9PDB - chains C and D of the 7 polymer chains in the assembly; structure by electron microscopy, 3.83 A resolution.

[Chain C (and D)]
Molecule: Vesicle-fusing ATPase
From: Cricetulus griseus
Notes: EC 3.6.4.6; chain D of this document is another copy of the same molecule, construct and numbering; everything in this record applies to it too
UniProt: P18708 (NSF_CRIGR); residue numbers follow UniProt; this construct covers 1-744
Amino-acid sequence (747 residues; row label = number of the first residue in the row; numbers below 1 keep their minus sign (Gly-2 is residue -2)):
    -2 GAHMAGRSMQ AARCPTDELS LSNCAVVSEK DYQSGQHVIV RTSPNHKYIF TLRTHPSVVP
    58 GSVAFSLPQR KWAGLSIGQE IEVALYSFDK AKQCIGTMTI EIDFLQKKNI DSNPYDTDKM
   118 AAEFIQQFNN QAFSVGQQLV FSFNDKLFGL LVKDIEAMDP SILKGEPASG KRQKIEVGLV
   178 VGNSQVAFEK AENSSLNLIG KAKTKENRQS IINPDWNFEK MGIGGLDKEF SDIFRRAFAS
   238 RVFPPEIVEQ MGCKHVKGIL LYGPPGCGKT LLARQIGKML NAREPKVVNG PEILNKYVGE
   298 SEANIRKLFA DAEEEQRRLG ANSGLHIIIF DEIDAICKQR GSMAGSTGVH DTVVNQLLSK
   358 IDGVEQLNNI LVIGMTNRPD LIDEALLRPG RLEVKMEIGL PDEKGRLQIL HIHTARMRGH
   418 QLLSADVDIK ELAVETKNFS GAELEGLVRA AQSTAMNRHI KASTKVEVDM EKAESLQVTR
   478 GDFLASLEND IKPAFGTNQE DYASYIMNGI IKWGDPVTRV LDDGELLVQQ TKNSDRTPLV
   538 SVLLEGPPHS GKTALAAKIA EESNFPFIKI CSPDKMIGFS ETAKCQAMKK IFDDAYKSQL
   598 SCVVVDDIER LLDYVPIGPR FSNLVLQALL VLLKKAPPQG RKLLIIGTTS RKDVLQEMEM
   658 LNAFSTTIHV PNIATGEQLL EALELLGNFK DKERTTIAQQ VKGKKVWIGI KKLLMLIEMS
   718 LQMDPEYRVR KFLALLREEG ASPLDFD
Disordered / not traced: -2 to 205, 741-744 (chain D: -2 to 204, 741-744)
Construct notes: expression tag (-2 to 0)
UniProt features mapped onto this chain:
  - binding site (ATP): Asn505 to Trp510, Pro545 to Leu552
  - binding site (Mg(2+)): Thr550
  - modified residue: Lys105 (N6-acetyllysine), Ser207 (Phosphoserine), Tyr259 (Phosphotyrosine), Ser569 (Phosphoserine)
Ligand contacts:
  - ADP (adenosine-5'-diphosphate), molecule 1: Gly219, Ile220, Gly221, Leu223, Pro262, Gly263, Cys264, Gly265, Lys266, Thr267, Leu268, Ile406, His410, Gly438, Ala439, Glu442
  - ADP, molecule 2: Lys251, Asp359, Arg385
  - ATP (adenosine-5'-triphosphate): Met504, Asn505, Gly506, Ile507, Ile508, Trp510, Val514, Pro545, His546, Ser547, Gly548, Lys549, Thr550, Ala551, Leu552, Asp604, Ile707, Lys708
What the authors report for this chain:
  - binding site for ATP: Asn374, Arg385, Arg388
  - catalytic residues: Asp328, Glu329, Asn374, Arg388
  - binding site for phosphate ion: Glu329
  - mutagenesis - I209N: decreased catalytic activity on ternary SNARE complexes (citing earlier work)
  - mutagenesis - I209N: unchanged catalytic activity on binary SNARE complexes (citing earlier work)
  - post-translational modification sites: Ser207 (citing earlier work)
  - binding site for unknown sequence: Tyr294

[How chain C and chain D interact]
Pairs across the interface - 57 pairs, chain C then chain D:
  Ile209(C) - Val463(D)  hydrophobic
  Trp213(C) - Lys462(D)
  Glu216(C) - Ser460(D)
  Arg232(C) - Ser450(D)  hydrogen bond (backbone-side chain)
  Arg232(C) - Thr451(D)  hydrogen bond
  Arg232(C) - Asn454(D)
  Arg233(C) - Ser450(D)
  Arg233(C) - Asp487(D)  salt bridge
  Phe240(C) - Met453(D)  hydrophobic
  Phe240(C) - His456(D)
  Phe240(C) - Ile457(D)  hydrophobic
  Glu246(C) - Arg413(D)  salt bridge
  Gln247(C) - Arg413(D)
  Gln247(C) - His417(D)
  Met248(C) - Met414(D)  hydrophobic
  Met248(C) - Gln449(D)
  Met248(C) - Met453(D)  hydrophobic
  Cys250(C) - Gln449(D)
  Lys251(C) - Arg446(D)
  Tyr294(C) - Lys293(D)
  Val295(C) - Asn292(D)
  Val295(C) - Lys293(D)
  Arg337(C) - Asn374(D)
  Thr349(C) - Pro288(D)
  Asn352(C) - Glu329(D)
  Asn352(C) - Asp331(D)
  Asn352(C) - Ala332(D)
  Gln353(C) - Asn286(D)  hydrogen bond (side chain-backbone)
  Ser356(C) - Glu329(D)  hydrogen bond
  Gly360(C) - Arg271(D)  hydrogen bond (backbone-side chain)
  Val361(C) - Arg271(D)  hydrogen bond (backbone-side chain)
  Val361(C) - Asp328(D)
  Pro386(C) - Ala439(D)
  Pro386(C) - Glu440(D)
  Pro386(C) - Arg446(D)
  Glu390(C) - Arg446(D)  salt bridge
  Gln527(C) - Glu715(D)  hydrogen bond
  Gln527(C) - Met716(D)
  Gln527(C) - Gln719(D)
  Ser531(C) - Glu715(D)
  Arg533(C) - Leu683(D)
  Arg533(C) - Asn685(D)
  Thr534(C) - Met712(D)
  Thr534(C) - Glu715(D)
  Phe618(C) - Ile614(D)  hydrophobic
  Asn620(C) - Asp610(D)
  Gln624(C) - Arg607(D)  hydrogen bond
  Gln624(C) - Asp610(D)
  Gln624(C) - Tyr611(D)
  Leu627(C) - Arg607(D)
  Val628(C) - Ile574(D)  hydrophobic
  Leu629(C) - Ile574(D)  hydrophobic
  Lys632(C) - Asp571(D)
  Met655(C) - Ile614(D)  hydrophobic
  Glu656(C) - Pro613(D)
  Asn659(C) - His546(D)
  Ser662(C) - Met712(D)
Other interface residues (no listed pair), chain C (56 interface residues in all): Phe231, Ala236, Val239, Pro241, Gly249, His252, Gly296, Arg303, Gly338, Ser343, Asp348, Gln363, Arg385, Gln526, Lys586, Leu621, Leu623, Ala625, Glu654
Other interface residues (no listed pair), chain D (60 interface residues in all): Pro262, Thr267, Val284, Gly287, Glu289, Leu291, Met340, Thr344, Arg375, Gly443, Met467, Asn505, Pro570, Phe576, Val612, Arg617, Arg648, Lys709, Ile714
The authors on this interface:
  - residue pairs: Ile457(D)-Ile209(C)
  - interface residues, chain C: Ile209(C)

[In short]
56 residues of chain C and 60 residues of chain D are in contact; the contacts include 8 hydrogen bonds and 3
salt bridges. Polar contacts include Arg233(C)-Asp487(D), Glu246(C)-Arg413(D) and Glu390(C)-Arg446(D). The
authors report a contact between Ile457(D) and Ile209(C). The paper reports catalytic residues Asp328(C),
Glu329(C) and Asn374(C) among others; I209N of chain C reduces catalytic activity on ternary SNARE complexes.
Both chains are Vesicle-fusing ATPase (Cricetulus griseus). Entry 9PDB (22bin20S complex (NSF-alphaSNAP-2:2
syntaxin-1a:SNAP-25), hydrolyzing, class 22) was determined by electron microscopy together with 9OJR, 9OJU,
9OJZ, 9OK3, 9OK5, 9OKC and 17 further entries from the same study.
